PDB entry 8OLB | electron microscopy, 3.40 A resolution | chains B and H of the 28 polymer chains in the assembly

Chain B:
Protein: Inner capsid protein VP2
UniProtKB: A2T3R1 (A2T3R1_9VIRU); residue numbers follow UniProt; this construct covers 1-882
Sequence (882 residues; each row starts with the number of its first residue):
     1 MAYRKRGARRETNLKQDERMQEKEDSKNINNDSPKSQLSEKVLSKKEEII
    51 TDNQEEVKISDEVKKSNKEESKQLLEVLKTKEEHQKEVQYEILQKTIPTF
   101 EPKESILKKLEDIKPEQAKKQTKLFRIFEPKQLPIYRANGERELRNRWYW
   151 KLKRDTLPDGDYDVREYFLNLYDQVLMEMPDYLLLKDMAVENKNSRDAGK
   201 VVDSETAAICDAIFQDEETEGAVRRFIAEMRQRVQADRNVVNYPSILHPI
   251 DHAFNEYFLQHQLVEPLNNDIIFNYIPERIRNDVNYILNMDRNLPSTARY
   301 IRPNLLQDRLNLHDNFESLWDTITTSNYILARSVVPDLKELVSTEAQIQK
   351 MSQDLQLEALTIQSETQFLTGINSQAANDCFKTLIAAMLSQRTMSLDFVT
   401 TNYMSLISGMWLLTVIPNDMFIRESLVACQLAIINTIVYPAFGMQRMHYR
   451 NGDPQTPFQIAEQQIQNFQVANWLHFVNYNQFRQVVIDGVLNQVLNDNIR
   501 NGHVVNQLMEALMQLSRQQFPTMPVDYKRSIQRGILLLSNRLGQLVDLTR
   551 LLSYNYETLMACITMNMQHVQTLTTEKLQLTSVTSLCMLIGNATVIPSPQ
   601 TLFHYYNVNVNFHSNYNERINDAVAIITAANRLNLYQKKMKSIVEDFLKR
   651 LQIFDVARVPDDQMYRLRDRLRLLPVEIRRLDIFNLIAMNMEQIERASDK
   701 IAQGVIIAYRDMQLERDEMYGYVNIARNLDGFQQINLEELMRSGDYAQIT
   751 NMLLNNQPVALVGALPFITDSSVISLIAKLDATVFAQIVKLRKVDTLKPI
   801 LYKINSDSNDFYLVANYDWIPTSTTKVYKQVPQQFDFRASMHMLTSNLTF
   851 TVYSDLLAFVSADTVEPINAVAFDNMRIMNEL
Unresolved in the structure: 1-82

Chain H:
Protein: Intermediate capsid protein VP6
UniProtKB: A2T3S6 (A2T3S6_9VIRU); residue numbers follow UniProt; this construct covers 1-397
Sequence (397 residues; numbered 1 to 397; the number before each row is that of its first residue):
     1 MDVLYSLSKTLKDARDKIVEGTLYSNVSDLIQQFNQMIITMNGNEFQTGG
    51 IGNLPIRNWNFNFGLLGTTLLNLDANYVETARNTIDYFVDFVDNVCMDEM
   101 VRESQRNGIAPQSDSLRKLSAIKFKRINFDNSSEYIENWNLQNRRQRTGF
   151 TFHKPNIFPYSASFTLNRSQPAHDNLMGTMWLNAGSEIQVAGFDYSCAIN
   201 APANIQQFEHIVPLRRVLTTATITLLPDAERFSFPRVINSADGATTWFFN
   251 PVILRPNNVEVEFLLNGQIINTYQARFGTIVARNFDTIRLSFQLMRPPNM
   301 TPAVAVLFPNAQPFEHHATVGLTLRIESAVCESVLADASETLLANVTSVR
   351 QEYAIPVGPVFPPGMNWTDLITNYSPSREDNLQRVFTVASIRSMLIK
Bound ions: Zn2+: H153 (shared with 1 residue of chain F; 1 residue of chain G)

Interface between chain B and chain H:
Pairs across the interface - 21 pairs, chain B then chain H:
  F442(B) - G67(H)
  F442(B) - T68(H)
  Q463(B) - N62(H)
  Q463(B) - F63(H)
  Q463(B) - G64(H)
  Q464(B) - N62(H)
  Q464(B) - G64(H)
  Q464(B) - L65(H)  hydrogen bond (backbone-backbone)
  Q466(B) - F63(H)
  Q466(B) - G64(H)  hydrogen bond (side chain-backbone)
  Q466(B) - L65(H)
  Q466(B) - L66(H)
  Q466(B) - T80(H)  hydrogen bond
  Q466(B) - T84(H)  hydrogen bond
  N467(B) - T68(H)
  F468(B) - N76(H)
  Q469(B) - N76(H)
  Q514(B) - T68(H)
  R517(B) - T69(H)
  Q518(B) - T69(H)
  Q519(B) - T69(H)
Also at the interface, not in a pair above, chain B (13 interface residues in all): M444, I465

Overview:
13 residues of chain B and 11 residues of chain H are in contact, with 4 hydrogen bonds. Polar pairs include
Q466(B)-G64(H), Q466(B)-T80(H) and Q466(B)-T84(H).
Chain B is Inner capsid protein VP2 and chain H is Intermediate capsid protein VP6; the structure, SA11
Rotavirus Non-tripsinized Triple Layered Particle, was determined by electron microscopy together with 8OLC,
8OLE and 8QTZ from the same study.
